5T4Z - chains H and L; structure by X-ray diffraction, 1.99 A resolution.

Chain H:
Molecule: antibody DH501 Fab heavy chain
Source organism: Macaca mulatta
Notes: antibody fragment or engineered binder
Amino-acid sequence (230 residues; row label = number of the first residue in the row; a row labelled like 35A-35B holds insertion residues (35A, then the next letters in order)):
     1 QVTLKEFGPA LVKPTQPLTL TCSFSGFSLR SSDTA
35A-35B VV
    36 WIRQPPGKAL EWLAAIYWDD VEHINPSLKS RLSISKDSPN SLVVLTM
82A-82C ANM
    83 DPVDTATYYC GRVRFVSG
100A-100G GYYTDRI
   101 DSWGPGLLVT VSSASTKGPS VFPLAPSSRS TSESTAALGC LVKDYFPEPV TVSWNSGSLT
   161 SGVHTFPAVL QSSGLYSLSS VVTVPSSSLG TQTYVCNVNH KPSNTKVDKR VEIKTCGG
Disordered / not traced: 127-129
Disulfides: Cys22-Cys92, Cys140-Cys196
Metal / ion sites: Ca2+: Glu57, Ile69, Gly218
What the authors report for this chain:
  - binding site for alpha-D-mannopyranose: Tyr52, Asp100E, Gly100A, Thr100D, Tyr100C

Chain L:
Molecule: antibody DH501 Fab light chain
Source organism: Macaca mulatta
Notes: antibody fragment or engineered binder
Amino-acid sequence (216 residues; each row starts with the number of its first residue; note: 1 number in that range is skipped by the numbering (no residue carries it; nothing is unmodelled there); a row labelled like 27A-27B holds insertion residues (27A, then the next letters in order)):
     1 QSVLTQP
     9 PSVSGAPGQR VTISCAGTK
27A-27B SN
    28 IGDCSVSWYQ QLPGATPRLL IYQNNNRPSG VSDRFSGSKS GTSASLAITG LQTEDEADYF
    88 CLSYDTSF
95A-95B SG
    96 WRFGGGTRLT V
  106A L
   107 GQPKASPTVT LFPPSSEELQ ANKATLVCLI SDFYPGVVKV AWKADGSAVN AGVETTTPSK
   167 QSNNKYAASS YLSLTSDQWK SHKSYSCQVT HEGSTVEKTV APAECS
Disordered / not traced: 1-2, 212
Disulfides: Cys23-Cys88, Cys134-Cys193

Chain H / chain L interface:
Cross-chain cystine bridges: Cys216(H)-Cys211(L)
Residue-residue contacts (75; chain H residue first):
  Ile37(H) - Phe98(L)  hydrophobic
  Gln39(H) - Gln38(L)  hydrogen bond
  Gln39(H) - Phe87(L)
  Gly42(H) - Arg103(L)
  Ala44(H) - Phe87(L)  hydrophobic
  Ala44(H) - Gly99(L)
  Ala44(H) - Gly100(L)
  Leu45(H) - Pro44(L)  hydrophobic
  Leu45(H) - Phe87(L)  hydrophobic
  Leu45(H) - Phe98(L)
  Glu46(H) - Phe98(L)
  Trp47(H) - Trp96(L)
  Trp47(H) - Phe98(L)
  Asn60(H) - Phe95(L)
  Pro61(H) - Phe95(L)
  Pro61(H) - Ser95A(L)
  Pro61(H) - Gly95B(L)
  Ser62(H) - Phe95(L)
  Tyr91(H) - Gln38(L)  hydrogen bond
  Tyr91(H) - Ala42(L)
  Tyr91(H) - Thr43(L)
  Tyr91(H) - Pro44(L)
  Val98(H) - Gln50(L)
  Tyr100B(H) - Asp30(L)
  Tyr100B(H) - Thr93(L)
  Tyr100C(H) - Ser32(L)
  Tyr100C(H) - Tyr91(L)
  Tyr100C(H) - Trp96(L)
  Thr100D(H) - Ser32(L)
  Thr100D(H) - Gln50(L)
  Asp100E(H) - Trp96(L)
  Arg100F(H) - Tyr36(L)
  Arg100F(H) - Tyr49(L)
  Ile100G(H) - Tyr36(L)  hydrogen bond (backbone-side chain)
  Ile100G(H) - Leu46(L)
  Asp101(H) - Leu46(L)
  Trp103(H) - Tyr36(L)  hydrophobic
  Trp103(H) - Thr43(L)
  Trp103(H) - Pro44(L)
  Gly104(H) - Thr43(L)
  Pro105(H) - Thr43(L)
  Val121(H) - Glu123(L)
  Phe122(H) - Ser121(L)
  Phe122(H) - Glu123(L)
  Phe122(H) - Glu124(L)
  Pro123(H) - Ser121(L)
  Pro123(H) - Glu123(L)
  Leu124(H) - Phe118(L)
  Ala125(H) - Phe118(L)
  Ala125(H) - Pro119(L)
  Ala137(H) - Thr116(L)
  Ala137(H) - Phe118(L)
  Leu141(H) - Thr131(L)
  Leu141(H) - Tyr177(L)  hydrophobic
  Lys143(H) - Glu124(L)  salt bridge
  Lys143(H) - Lys129(L)
  His164(H) - Gln167(L)
  His164(H) - Ala173(L)
  Phe166(H) - Leu135(L)  hydrophobic
  Phe166(H) - Ile136(L)
  Phe166(H) - Ala174(L)
  Phe166(H) - Ser175(L)
  Pro167(H) - Ser165(L)
  Val169(H) - Glu160(L)
  Val169(H) - Thr162(L)
  Val169(H) - Tyr177(L)  hydrophobic
  Leu178(H) - Tyr177(L)
  Ser179(H) - Val133(L)
  Ser179(H) - Tyr177(L)  hydrogen bond
  Val181(H) - Phe118(L)  hydrophobic
  Val181(H) - Leu135(L)  hydrophobic
  Lys209(H) - Glu123(L)  salt bridge
  Lys214(H) - Ser122(L)
  Lys214(H) - Glu210(L)
  Cys216(H) - Cys211(L)  disulfide
Interface residues without a listed pair, chain H (50 interface residues in all): Lys43, His58, Pro126, Leu138, Gly139, Ala168, Leu170, Gln171, Ser172, Ser177
Interface residues without a listed pair, chain L (47 interface residues in all): Cys31, Ser34, Leu89, Ser137

In short:
50 residues of chain H face 47 of chain L across their interface, with 1 disulfide bond, 4 hydrogen bonds and
2 salt bridges. Polar contacts include Lys143(H)-Glu124(L), Lys209(H)-Glu123(L) and Gln39(H)-Gln38(L).
Glu57(H), Ile69(H) and Gly218(H) form the Ca2+ site. From the paper: a binding site for alpha-D-mannopyranose
at Tyr52(H), Gly100A(H) and Tyr100C(H) among others.
Chain H is antibody DH501 Fab heavy chain and chain L is antibody DH501 Fab light chain, both from Macaca
mulatta; the structure, Structure of the anti-HIV antibody DH501 that binds GP120 V3 glycan and the base of V3
..., was determined by X-ray diffraction (same publication as 5IIE).
